Entry 6YXX (electron microscopy, 3.90 A resolution); this record covers chains AA and AR of the 87 polymer chains in the assembly.

== Chain AA ==
Molecule: 12S ribosomal RNA
From: Trypanosoma brucei brucei
Sequence (1176 nucleotides; row label = number of the first residue in the row):
     1 AUUUUACCAA UUAAGAAGAA UAUUAUAAUA AUGGGUGUCU UAUAUUUUAA AUAAAUAUUU
    61 AAAUUCCGUG UAGUAAAUUU AUUAUUUGUA UUAUUUAUAU AAUAGGUGUA UUAUAUUUAA
   121 AUUUUAAAUU UGUUGUUUUA UAUUUAGAUA CAUAUUUAUA GAUUAAUAUA UUUAAAUAAU
   181 AUUUUAAAAU UUAUUGAACU GUNNNNNNNN NNNNNNNNNN NNNNNNNNNN NNNNNNNNNN
   241 NNNNNNNNNN NNNNNNNNNN NNNNNNNNNN NNNACCAAAU AAAUAUAGUA AGAUUAUUUU
   301 AGUUGAAUUA AUAAAUAAAU AUUUAUUUUU CUUUGUAAAU AUUAUGAACA AUUUAAAAAU
   361 UAAUCUGUUU AACUAAAAUG UUAUAUAUAA UAAUCUAAGU UAAUUUGAAU AUUAAAAGUA
   421 CAAGUAUAAU UUGUAAUUCU AAAGUAUUUU AAUGGUAUAU UUUUAGUAGG UAAAUGAAAA
   481 GUAUAAAUGG AUAUAACUUA AUAUUUAAUA UUUGUUUAAU GAAAAGUAUU UUAUUAUUAU
   541 AUUGUAUAGU AUUAUUAUAG UGUAUAGUUU UUUAAAAAUA UAAAAAUAUU GUUAAUAAAA
   601 UUAUCGUAUU UUAAGUGCGU UUAUUAAAUG CGUUUGUCUA AGAUAAUUAU UUAAGAUUAU
   661 UCUUGUAAAU AUAUUUAAAU AUUAAUAAUU CUUAAAAUAA AAAAAUAUCC UCAAUUGCAA
   721 UAUUAUUGUA GCAUAGUAAU UUGUUAACUA AAUAUUAAAG UGUUCCAUAG AAAAUUUUUA
   781 AAUUACAACA AAUAAAAUAA AGUAUGAAUU AAUAUCAAAA UUUUAAUAAA AAUUAAAAAA
   841 UUAAAAUAGG GCAAGUCCUA CUCUCCUUUA CAAAGAGAAC AUUAUGAUAU GUAAUUGUAU
   901 GUUUGAUUGG GGCAAUACUA UAUUUAUUUA UAUAGCAUAA GAACUAUAUU CUUUGAAAUU
   961 AUAAAAGGUU CGAGCAGGUU AACAAGCAUU AAAAAUAAAU GUGUUUCAUC GUCUACUUAU
  1021 UACCAUGAUU GNNNNNNNNN NNNNNNNNNA AUUCGUUAGU UGGGUUAAAA UCGUUGUAAA
  1081 GCAGAUUUGU UUAUAUAUUU AAUUUUUAUA AUUAAUAAUA AUUAAUAUAA GUACGCAAGG
  1141 AUUGAUUAUU GAAAAAAGAA AGAAGAAUAU AAUUUA
Disordered / not traced: 197-202, 274-277, 396-442, 596-786, 1023-1032, 1050-1058, 1066-1070
Ion coordination: Mg2+ site 1: C8, G108; Mg2+ site 2 near A30 (its only coordinating residue here); Mg2+ site 3 near A146 (its only coordinating residue here); Mg2+ site 4 near A1083 (its only coordinating residue here); Mg2+ site 5: U1106, U1107

== Chain AR ==
Molecule: 50S ribosomal protein L17, putative
From: Trypanosoma brucei brucei
Reference sequence: Q57YI7 (Q57YI7_TRYB2); residues 1-301 here = UniProt positions 1-301
Amino-acid sequence (301 residues; numbered 1 to 301; the number before each row is that of its first residue):
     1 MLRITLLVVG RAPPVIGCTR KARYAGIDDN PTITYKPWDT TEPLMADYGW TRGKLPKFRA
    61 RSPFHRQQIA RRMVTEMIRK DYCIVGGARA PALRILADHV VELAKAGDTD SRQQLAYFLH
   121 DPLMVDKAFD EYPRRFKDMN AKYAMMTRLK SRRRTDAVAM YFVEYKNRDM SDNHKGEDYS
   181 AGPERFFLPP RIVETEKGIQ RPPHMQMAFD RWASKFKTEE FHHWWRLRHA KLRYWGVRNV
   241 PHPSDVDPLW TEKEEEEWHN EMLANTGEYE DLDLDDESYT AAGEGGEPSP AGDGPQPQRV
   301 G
Disordered / not traced: 1-20, 288-301

== Interface between chain AA and chain AR ==
Pairs across the interface (86; chain AA residue first):
  U515(AA) / Leu-232(AR)  phosphate contact
  U515(AA) / Val-237(AR)  sugar contact
  U515(AA) / Val-240(AR)  base contact
  U516(AA) / Trp-224(AR)  base contact
  U516(AA) / Arg-228(AR)  salt bridge to the phosphate
  U516(AA) / Leu-232(AR)  phosphate contact
  U516(AA) / Trp-235(AR)  phosphate contact
  A518(AA) / His-65(AR)  stacking on the base
  A518(AA) / Gln-68(AR)  hydrogen bond to the sugar
  A518(AA) / Ile-69(AR)  phosphate contact
  A519(AA) / Arg-72(AR)  salt bridge to the phosphate
  G549(AA) / Tyr-234(AR)  sugar contact
  U550(AA) / Tyr-234(AR)  sugar contact
  U565(AA) / Glu-220(AR)  base contact
  A566(AA) / Trp-224(AR)  hydrogen bond to the phosphate
  G567(AA) / Lys-231(AR)  salt bridge to the phosphate
  U568(AA) / Arg-228(AR)  salt bridge to the phosphate
  U568(AA) / Trp-235(AR)  stacking on the base
  U572(AA) / Arg-61(AR)  salt bridge to the phosphate
  U572(AA) / Asp-156(AR)  hydrogen bond to the sugar
  U573(AA) / Arg-59(AR)  base contact
  U573(AA) / Arg-61(AR)  salt bridge to the phosphate
  U573(AA) / Gly-87(AR)  phosphate contact
  U573(AA) / Arg-89(AR)  salt bridge to the phosphate
  A574(AA) / Phe-58(AR)  phosphate contact
  A574(AA) / Arg-59(AR)  hydrogen bond to the phosphate
  A574(AA) / Gly-86(AR)  phosphate contact
  A574(AA) / Gly-87(AR)  phosphate contact
  A574(AA) / Ala-88(AR)  hydrogen bond to the phosphate
  A574(AA) / Arg-89(AR)  phosphate contact
  A574(AA) / Pro-91(AR)  base contact
  A574(AA) / Tyr-161(AR)  hydrogen bond to the base
  A575(AA) / Trp-50(AR)  phosphate contact
  A575(AA) / Arg-59(AR)  salt bridge to the phosphate
  A576(AA) / Trp-50(AR)  phosphate contact
  A586(AA) / Lys-21(AR)  base contact
  A586(AA) / Ala-22(AR)  hydrogen bond to the base
  U798(AA) / Lys-57(AR)  salt bridge to the phosphate
  U798(AA) / Pro-63(AR)  sugar contact
  A799(AA) / Lys-57(AR)  salt bridge to the phosphate
  A799(AA) / Ala-60(AR)  sugar contact
  A799(AA) / Arg-66(AR)  salt bridge to the phosphate
  A800(AA) / Arg-59(AR)  phosphate contact
  A800(AA) / Ala-60(AR)  phosphate contact
  A800(AA) / Arg-61(AR)  salt bridge to the phosphate
  A801(AA) / Asp-156(AR)  hydrogen bond to the base
  U803(AA) / Asp-156(AR)  hydrogen bond to the sugar
  U803(AA) / Ala-157(AR)  sugar contact
  G1162(AA) / Arg-148(AR)  hydrogen bond to the sugar
  A1163(AA) / Arg-148(AR)  hydrogen bond to the base
  A1163(AA) / Tyr-161(AR)  hydrogen bond to the base
  G1165(AA) / Trp-50(AR)  base contact
  G1165(AA) / Thr-51(AR)  hydrogen bond to the base
  G1165(AA) / Arg-52(AR)  hydrogen bond to the phosphate
  G1165(AA) / Lys-54(AR)  hydrogen bond to the base
  A1166(AA) / Arg-52(AR)  salt bridge to the phosphate
  A1167(AA) / Arg-52(AR)  phosphate contact
  A1167(AA) / Pro-56(AR)  sugar contact
  A1167(AA) / Pro-91(AR)  base contact
  A1167(AA) / Arg-94(AR)  salt bridge to the phosphate
  A1167(AA) / Ile-95(AR)  sugar contact
  A1167(AA) / Lys-142(AR)  salt bridge to the phosphate
  A1167(AA) / Met-146(AR)  base contact
  U1168(AA) / Arg-52(AR)  salt bridge to the phosphate
  U1168(AA) / Gly-53(AR)  phosphate contact
  U1168(AA) / Lys-54(AR)  sugar contact
  U1168(AA) / Leu-55(AR)  sugar contact
  U1168(AA) / Arg-94(AR)  hydrogen bond to the base
  U1168(AA) / Ile-95(AR)  base contact
  U1168(AA) / Asp-98(AR)  hydrogen bond to the base
  U1168(AA) / His-99(AR)  hydrogen bond to the base
  U1168(AA) / Lys-142(AR)  hydrogen bond to the base
  A1169(AA) / Arg-52(AR)  hydrogen bond to the phosphate
  A1169(AA) / Gly-53(AR)  base contact
  U1170(AA) / Arg-52(AR)  salt bridge to the phosphate
  U1174(AA) / Asn-140(AR)  hydrogen bond to the sugar
  U1175(AA) / Asp-138(AR)  hydrogen bond to the sugar
  U1175(AA) / Met-139(AR)  base contact
  U1175(AA) / Asn-140(AR)  hydrogen bond to the base
  U1175(AA) / Ala-141(AR)  hydrogen bond to the base
  U1175(AA) / Lys-142(AR)  base contact
  U1175(AA) / Lys-166(AR)  hydrogen bond to the base
  A1176(AA) / Asp-138(AR)  sugar contact
  A1176(AA) / Met-139(AR)  base contact
  A1176(AA) / Lys-166(AR)  base contact
  A1176(AA) / Asn-167(AR)  base contact
Interface residues without a listed pair, chain AR (55 interface residues in all): Tyr-24, Ser-62, Arg-152, Arg-153, Thr-155

== Overview ==
32 residues of chain AA and 55 residues of chain AR are in contact, with 25 hydrogen bonds, 17 salt bridges
and 2 aromatic stacking contacts. Polar contacts include A574(AA)/Tyr-161(AR), A586(AA)/Ala-22(AR) and
A801(AA)/Asp-156(AR). C8(AA) and G108(AA) coordinate Mg2+ site 1.
Here chain AA is 12S ribosomal RNA and chain AR is 50S ribosomal protein L17, putative, both from Trypanosoma
brucei brucei. Entry 6YXX (State A of the Trypanosoma brucei mitoribosomal large subunit assembly
intermediate) was determined by electron microscopy, deposited together with 6YXY.
